Entry 6R02 (X-ray diffraction, 2.65 A resolution); this record covers chains B and E of the 8 polymer chains in the assembly.

[Chain B]
Protein: ATP phosphoribosyltransferase regulatory subunit
From: Psychrobacter arcticus
UniProt: Q4FTX3 (HISZ_PSYA2); numbering as in UniProt (aligned over 1-387)
Chain sequence (388 residues; each row starts with the number of its first residue; numbering starts at 0):
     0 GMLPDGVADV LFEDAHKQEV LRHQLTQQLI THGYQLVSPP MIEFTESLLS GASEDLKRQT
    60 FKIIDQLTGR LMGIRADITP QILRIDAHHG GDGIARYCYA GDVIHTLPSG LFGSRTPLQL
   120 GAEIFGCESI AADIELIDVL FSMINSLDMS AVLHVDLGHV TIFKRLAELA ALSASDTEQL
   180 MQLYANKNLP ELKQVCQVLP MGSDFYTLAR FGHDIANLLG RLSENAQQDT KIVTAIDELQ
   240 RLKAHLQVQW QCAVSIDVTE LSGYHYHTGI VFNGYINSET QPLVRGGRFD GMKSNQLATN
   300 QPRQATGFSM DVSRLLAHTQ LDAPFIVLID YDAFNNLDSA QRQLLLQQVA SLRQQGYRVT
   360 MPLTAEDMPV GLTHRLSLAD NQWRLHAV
Not modelled in the structure: 291-300
Sequence notes: expression tag (0)
Small-molecule neighbours: histidine (HIS): Asp-76, Thr-78, Tyr-98, Gln-118, Glu-122, Tyr-263, Tyr-265, His-266, Arg-284, Gly-285, Gly-286, Phe-288, Gly-306, Phe-307, Ser-308
Reported in the primary citation:
  - binding site for histidine: Asp-76, Thr-78, Gln-118, Glu-122, Tyr-265, His-266, Arg-284, Ser-308
  - mutagenesis - Y263F (>3-fold): decreased catalytic activity on histidine

[Chain E]
Protein: ATP phosphoribosyltransferase
From: Psychrobacter arcticus
Notes: EC 2.4.2.17
UniProt: Q4FQF7 (HIS1_PSYA2); numbering as in UniProt (aligned over 1-231)
Chain sequence (232 residues; row label = number of the first residue in the row; numbering starts at 0):
     0 GMTEVTNSLP TSGLLNEAND EFLGLTLALS KGRILEETMP LLRAAGVELL EDPEASRKLI
    60 FPTSNPNVRV LILRASDVPT YVEHGAADFG VAGKDVLLEH GANHVYELLD LKIAQCKLMT
   120 AGVKDAPLPN RRLRIATKYV NVARAYFASQ GQQVDVIKLY GSMELAPLVG LGDLIVDVVD
   180 TGNTLRANGL EARDHICDVS SRLIVNQVSY KRKFALLEPI LDSFKNSINS TS
Not modelled in the structure: 0-21, 55-58, 228-231
Sequence notes: expression tag (0)
Small-molecule neighbours: 1-O-pyrophosphono-5-O-phosphono-ribose (PRP; 1-O-pyrophosphono-5-O-phosphono-alpha-D-ribofuranose): Glu-163, Asp-176, Val-177, Val-178, Asp-179, Thr-180, Gly-181, Asn-182, Thr-183, Leu-184

[Interface between chain B and chain E]
Pairs across the interface (8):
  Met-1(B) with Ala-147(E), hydrophobic; Gln-152(E)
  Leu-2(B) with Gln-152(E)
  Asp-4(B) with Arg-143(E), salt bridge
  Phe-111(B) with Arg-133(E); Asp-154(E); Val-155(E); Ile-156(E), hydrophobic
Other interface residues (no listed pair), chain B (6 interface residues in all): Gly-0, Ala-7
Other interface residues (no listed pair), chain E (8 interface residues in all): Arg-131

[Overview]
Chain B and chain E form an interface of 6 and 8 residues respectively; the contacts include 1 salt bridge.
The salt-bridged pair is Asp-4(B)/Arg-143(E). Chain B binds histidine. The paper reports a binding site for
histidine at Asp-76(B), Thr-78(B) and Gln-118(B) among others; Y263F of chain B reduces catalytic activity on
histidine.
Here chain B is ATP phosphoribosyltransferase regulatory subunit and chain E is ATP phosphoribosyltransferase,
both from Psychrobacter arcticus. Entry 6R02 (Psychrobacter arcticus ATP phosphoribosyltransferase bound to
histidine and PRPP) was determined by X-ray diffraction.
